PDB entry 5IV7 | electron microscopy, 6.77 A resolution (low resolution: residue-level contacts below are approximate; hydrogen-bond / salt-bridge calls are withheld) | chains T and U of the 96 polymer chains in the assembly

== Chain T (and U) ==
Name: Baseplate wedge protein gp8
Organism: Enterobacteria phage T4
Notes: chain U of this document is another copy of the same molecule, construct and numbering; everything in this record applies to it too
Reference sequence: P19062 (BP08_BPT4); residue numbers follow UniProt; this construct covers 1-334
Amino-acid sequence (334 residues; each row starts with the number of its first residue):
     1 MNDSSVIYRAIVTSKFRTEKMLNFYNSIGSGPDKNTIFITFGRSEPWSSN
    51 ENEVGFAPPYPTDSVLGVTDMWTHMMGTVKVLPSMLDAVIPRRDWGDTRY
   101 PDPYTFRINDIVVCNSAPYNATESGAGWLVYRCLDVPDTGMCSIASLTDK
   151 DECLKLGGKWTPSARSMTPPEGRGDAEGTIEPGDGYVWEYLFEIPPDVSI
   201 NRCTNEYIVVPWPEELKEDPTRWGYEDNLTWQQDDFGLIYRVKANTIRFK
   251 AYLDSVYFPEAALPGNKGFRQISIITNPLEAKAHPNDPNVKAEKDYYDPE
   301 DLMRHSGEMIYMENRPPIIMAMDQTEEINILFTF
Not modelled in the structure: 1-6 (chain U: 1-2)
Cystine bridges: Cys-142/Cys-153

== Interface between chain T and chain U ==
Contacting residue pairs (97):
  Ile-7(T) / Phe-56(U)
  Ile-7(T) / Ala-57(U)
  Ile-7(T) / Pro-58(U)
  Ile-7(T) / Pro-316(U)
  Tyr-8(T) / Pro-58(U)
  Tyr-8(T) / Glu-313(U)
  Tyr-8(T) / Asn-314(U)
  Tyr-8(T) / Arg-315(U)
  Tyr-8(T) / Pro-316(U)
  Arg-9(T) / Ala-57(U)
  Arg-9(T) / Pro-58(U)
  Arg-9(T) / Pro-59(U)
  Arg-9(T) / Tyr-60(U)
  Arg-9(T) / Pro-61(U)
  Arg-9(T) / Glu-313(U)
  Arg-9(T) / Asn-314(U)
  Ala-10(T) / Tyr-60(U)
  Ala-10(T) / Pro-61(U)
  Ala-10(T) / Tyr-311(U)
  Ala-10(T) / Met-312(U)
  Ala-10(T) / Glu-313(U)
  Ile-11(T) / Tyr-60(U)
  Ile-11(T) / Pro-61(U)
  Ile-11(T) / Thr-62(U)
  Ile-11(T) / Asp-63(U)
  Ile-11(T) / Tyr-311(U)
  Ile-11(T) / Met-312(U)
  Val-12(T) / Ile-310(U)
  Val-12(T) / Tyr-311(U)
  Thr-13(T) / Asp-63(U)
  Thr-13(T) / Glu-308(U)
  Thr-13(T) / Met-309(U)
  Thr-13(T) / Ile-310(U)
  Ser-14(T) / Asp-63(U)
  Lys-15(T) / Glu-308(U)
  Phe-16(T) / Ile-310(U)
  Glu-19(T) / Asn-35(U)
  Lys-20(T) / Lys-20(U)
  Asn-23(T) / Asn-23(U)
  Asn-23(T) / Phe-24(U)
  Asn-23(T) / Ser-27(U)
  Phe-24(T) / Phe-16(U)
  Phe-24(T) / Asn-23(U)
  Ser-27(T) / Asn-23(U)
  Asn-35(T) / Glu-19(U)
  Val-54(T) / Asp-3(U)
  Val-54(T) / Ser-4(U)
  Val-54(T) / Ser-5(U)
  Gly-55(T) / Asp-3(U)
  Gly-55(T) / Ser-4(U)
  Gly-55(T) / Ser-5(U)
  Gly-55(T) / Ile-7(U)
  Phe-56(T) / Ile-7(U)
  Ala-57(T) / Ile-7(U)
  Pro-58(T) / Ile-7(U)
  Pro-58(T) / Tyr-8(U)
  Pro-58(T) / Arg-9(U)
  Pro-59(T) / Arg-9(U)
  Tyr-60(T) / Arg-9(U)
  Tyr-60(T) / Ile-11(U)
  Pro-61(T) / Arg-9(U)
  Pro-61(T) / Ala-10(U)
  Pro-61(T) / Ile-11(U)
  Thr-62(T) / Ile-11(U)
  Asp-63(T) / Thr-13(U)
  Asp-63(T) / Ser-14(U)
  Trp-231(T) / Pro-285(U)
  Gln-232(T) / Asn-289(U)
  Gln-233(T) / Pro-285(U)
  Gln-233(T) / Asn-286(U)
  Gln-233(T) / Asp-287(U)
  Pro-285(T) / Trp-231(U)
  Pro-285(T) / Gln-233(U)
  Asn-286(T) / Gln-233(U)
  Asp-287(T) / Gln-233(U)
  Asn-289(T) / Gln-232(U)
  Asn-289(T) / Gln-233(U)
  Glu-308(T) / Thr-13(U)
  Glu-308(T) / Lys-15(U)
  Met-309(T) / Thr-13(U)
  Ile-310(T) / Val-12(U)
  Ile-310(T) / Thr-13(U)
  Ile-310(T) / Phe-16(U)
  Tyr-311(T) / Ala-10(U)
  Tyr-311(T) / Ile-11(U)
  Tyr-311(T) / Val-12(U)
  Met-312(T) / Ala-10(U)
  Met-312(T) / Ile-11(U)
  Glu-313(T) / Tyr-8(U)
  Glu-313(T) / Arg-9(U)
  Glu-313(T) / Ala-10(U)
  Asn-314(T) / Tyr-8(U)
  Asn-314(T) / Arg-9(U)
  Arg-315(T) / Val-6(U)
  Arg-315(T) / Tyr-8(U)
  Pro-316(T) / Ile-7(U)
  Pro-316(T) / Tyr-8(U)
Other interface residues (no listed pair), chain T (45 interface residues in all): Glu-53, Lys-282, Phe-332
Other interface residues (no listed pair), chain U (45 interface residues in all): Phe-334

== In short ==
The chain T/chain U interface involves 45 residues from each chain.
Chain T and chain U are both Baseplate wedge protein gp8 (Enterobacteria phage T4); the structure,
Cryo-electron microscopy structure of the star-shaped, hubless post-attachment T4 baseplate, was determined by
electron microscopy together with 5IV5 and 5IW9 from the same study.
